7LVV - chains C and F of the 8 polymer chains in the assembly; structure by electron microscopy, 3.25 A resolution.

== Chain C ==
Name: Site-specific DNA-methyltransferase (adenine-specific)
Source organism: Deinococcus wulumuqiensis
Notes: EC 2.1.1.72
UniProt: A0A345IJ72 (A0A345IJ72_9DEIO); numbering as in UniProt (aligned over 1-1029)
Amino-acid sequence (1029 residues; row label = number of the first residue in the row):
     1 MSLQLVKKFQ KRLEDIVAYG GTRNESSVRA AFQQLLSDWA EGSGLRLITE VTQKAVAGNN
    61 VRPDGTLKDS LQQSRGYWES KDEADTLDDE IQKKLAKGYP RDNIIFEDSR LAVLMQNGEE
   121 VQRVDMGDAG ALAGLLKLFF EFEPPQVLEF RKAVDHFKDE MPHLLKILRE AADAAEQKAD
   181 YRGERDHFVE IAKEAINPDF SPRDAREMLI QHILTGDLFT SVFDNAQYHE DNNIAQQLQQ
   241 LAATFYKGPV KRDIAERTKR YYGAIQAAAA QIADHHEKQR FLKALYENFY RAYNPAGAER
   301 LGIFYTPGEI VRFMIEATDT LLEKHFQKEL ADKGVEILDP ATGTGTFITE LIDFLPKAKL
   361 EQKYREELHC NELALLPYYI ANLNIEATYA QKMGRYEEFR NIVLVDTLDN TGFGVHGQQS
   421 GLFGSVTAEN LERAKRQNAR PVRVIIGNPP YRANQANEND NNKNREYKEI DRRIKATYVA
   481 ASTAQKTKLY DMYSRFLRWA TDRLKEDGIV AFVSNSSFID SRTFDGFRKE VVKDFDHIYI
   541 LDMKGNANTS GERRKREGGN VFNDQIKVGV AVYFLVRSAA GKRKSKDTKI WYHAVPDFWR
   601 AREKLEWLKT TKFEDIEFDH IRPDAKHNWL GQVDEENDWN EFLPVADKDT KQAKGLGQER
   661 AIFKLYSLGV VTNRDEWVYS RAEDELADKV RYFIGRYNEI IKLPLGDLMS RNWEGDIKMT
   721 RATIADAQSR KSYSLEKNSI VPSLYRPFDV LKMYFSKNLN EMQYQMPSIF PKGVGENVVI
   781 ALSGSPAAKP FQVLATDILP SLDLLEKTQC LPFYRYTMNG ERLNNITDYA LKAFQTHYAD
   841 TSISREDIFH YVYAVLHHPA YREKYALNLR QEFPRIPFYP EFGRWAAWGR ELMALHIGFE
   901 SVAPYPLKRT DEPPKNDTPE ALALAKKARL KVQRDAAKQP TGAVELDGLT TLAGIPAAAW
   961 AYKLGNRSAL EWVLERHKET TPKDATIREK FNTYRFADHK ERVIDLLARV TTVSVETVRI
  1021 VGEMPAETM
Disordered / not traced: 1, 145-1029
Bound ions: Ca2+: Glu25, Asp64, Glu79, Ser80 (shared with DG9(F) of chain F)
What the authors report for this chain:
  - binding site for the 29-nt DNA strand: Phe304, Tyr451

== Chain F ==
Molecule: 29-nt DNA strand
Sequence (29 nucleotides; numbered 1 to 29; the number before each row is that of its first residue):
     1 GGGTGGGTGG TTCTGGGTCC ATGGGCTGC
Disordered / not traced: 1, 29
Bound ions: Ca2+: DG9 (shared with Glu25(C), Asp64(C), Glu79(C), Ser80(C) of chain C)

== How chain C and chain F interact ==
Pairs across the interface - 17 pairs, chain C then chain F:
  Asn24(C) - DG10(F)  phosphate contact
  Asn24(C) - DT11(F)  phosphate contact
  Glu25(C) - DG9(F)  phosphate contact
  Glu25(C) - DG10(F)  phosphate contact
  Ser26(C) - DG9(F)  hydrogen bond to the phosphate
  Ser26(C) - DG10(F)  hydrogen bond to the phosphate
  Asn59(C) - DG7(F)  hydrogen bond to the phosphate
  Asn60(C) - DG7(F)  sugar contact
  Val61(C) - DT8(F)  phosphate contact
  Arg62(C) - DG7(F)  hydrogen bond to the base
  Arg62(C) - DT8(F)  hydrogen bond to the phosphate
  Asp64(C) - DG9(F)  phosphate contact
  Glu79(C) - DG9(F)  phosphate contact
  Lys81(C) - DG9(F)  salt bridge to the phosphate
  Lys94(C) - DG9(F)  salt bridge to the phosphate
  Lys97(C) - DT8(F)  phosphate contact
  Tyr99(C) - DT8(F)  hydrogen bond to the phosphate
Also at the interface, not in a pair above, chain C (15 interface residues in all): Glu50, Ser80
Also at the interface, not in a pair above, chain F (6 interface residues in all): DG6

== Overview ==
15 residues of chain C and 6 residues of chain F are in contact; the contacts include 6 hydrogen bonds and 2
salt bridges. Among the polar pairs are Arg62(C)-DG7(F), Ser26(C)-DG9(F) and Ser26(C)-DG10(F). The paper
reports a binding site for the 29-nt DNA strand at Phe304(C) and Tyr451(C).
Here chain C is Site-specific DNA-methyltransferase (adenine-specific) (Deinococcus wulumuqiensis) and chain F
is a 29-nt DNA strand. Entry 7LVV (cryoEM structure DrdV-DNA complex) was determined by electron microscopy
(same publication as 7LO5).
